6FU7 - chains B and C of the 4 polymer chains in the assembly; structure by X-ray diffraction, 2.31 A resolution.

[Chain B]
Protein: ATP phosphoribosyltransferase regulatory subunit
Organism: Psychrobacter arcticus (strain DSM 17307 / 273-4)
UniProt: Q4FTX3 (HISZ_PSYA2); residues 1-387 here = UniProt positions 1-387
Amino-acid sequence (388 residues; numbered 0 to 387; the number before each row is that of its first residue; numbering starts at 0):
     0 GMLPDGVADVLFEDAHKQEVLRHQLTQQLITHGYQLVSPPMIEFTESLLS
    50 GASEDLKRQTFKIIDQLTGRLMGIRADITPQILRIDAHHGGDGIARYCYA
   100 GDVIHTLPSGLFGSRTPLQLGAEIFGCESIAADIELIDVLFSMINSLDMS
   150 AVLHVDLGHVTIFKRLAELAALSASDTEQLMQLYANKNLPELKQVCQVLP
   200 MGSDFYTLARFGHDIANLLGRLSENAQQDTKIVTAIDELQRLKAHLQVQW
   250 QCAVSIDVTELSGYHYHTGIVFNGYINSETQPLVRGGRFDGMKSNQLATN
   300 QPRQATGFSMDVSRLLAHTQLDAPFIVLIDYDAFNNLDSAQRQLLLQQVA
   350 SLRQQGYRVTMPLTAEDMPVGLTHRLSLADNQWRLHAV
Unresolved in the structure: 0, 292-300
Differences from the reference sequence: expression tag (0)
Metal / ion sites: Mg2+: D76, T78

[Chain C]
Protein: ATP phosphoribosyltransferase
Organism: Psychrobacter arcticus (strain DSM 17307 / 273-4)
Notes: EC 2.4.2.17
UniProt: Q4FQF7 (HIS1_PSYA2); residues 1-231 here = UniProt positions 1-231
Amino-acid sequence (232 residues; each row starts with the number of its first residue; numbering starts at 0):
     0 GMTEVTNSLPTSGLLNEANDEFLGLTLALSKGRILEETMPLLRAAGVELL
    50 EDPEASRKLIFPTSNPNVRVLILRASDVPTYVEHGAADFGVAGKDVLLEH
   100 GANHVYELLDLKIAQCKLMTAGVKDAPLPNRRLRIATKYVNVARAYFASQ
   150 GQQVDVIKLYGSMELAPLVGLGDLIVDVVDTGNTLRANGLEARDHICDVS
   200 SRLIVNQVSYKRKFALLEPILDSFKNSINSTS
Unresolved in the structure: 0-21, 228-231
Differences from the reference sequence: expression tag (0)
Ligand contacts: phosphoribosyl ATP (PRT): K30, G31, R32, I33, A74, G92, D94, V95, A113, C115, E163, D176, V177, V178, D179, T180, G181, N182, T183, V198
From the paper describing this entry:
  - conformationally variable residues (side-chain flip): R56
  - catalytic residues: R56 (proposed by the authors, not directly observed)
  - mutagenesis - R56A (6-fold): decreased catalytic activity on in the presence of PaHisZ

[Interface between chain B and chain C]
Contacting residue pairs (11; chain B residue first):
  M1(B) - R143(C)
  M1(B) - A147(C)  hydrophobic
  M1(B) - Q152(C)
  L2(B) - Q152(C)  hydrogen bond (backbone-side chain)
  P3(B) - R131(C)
  D4(B) - R143(C)  salt bridge
  G5(B) - R131(C)
  V6(B) - R131(C)  hydrogen bond (backbone-side chain)
  F111(B) - D154(C)
  F111(B) - V155(C)
  F111(B) - I156(C)  hydrophobic
Also at the interface, not in a pair above, chain C (8 interface residues in all): R133

[Overview]
7 residues of chain B and 8 residues of chain C are in contact, with 2 hydrogen bonds and 1 salt bridge. Polar
pairs include D4(B)-R143(C), L2(B)-Q152(C) and V6(B)-R131(C). Ligands of chain C: phosphoribosyl ATP. From the
paper: the catalytic residue R56(C); R56A of chain C reduces catalytic activity on in the presence of PaHisZ.
Here chain B is ATP phosphoribosyltransferase regulatory subunit and chain C is ATP phosphoribosyltransferase,
both from Psychrobacter arcticus (strain DSM 17307 / 273-4). Entry 6FU7 (ATP phosphoribosyltransferase (HisZG
ATPPRT) from Psychrobacter arcticus in complex with PRATP) was determined by X-ray diffraction, deposited
together with 6FTT, 6FU2 and 6FUA.
